PDB entry 9DNZ | electron microscopy, 3.16 A resolution | chains A and C of the 4 polymer chains in the assembly

Chain A (and C):
Name: H(+)/Cl(-) exchange transporter 3
Source organism: Homo sapiens
Notes: chain C of this document is another copy of the same molecule, construct and numbering; everything in this record applies to it too
UniProt: P51790 (CLCN3_HUMAN); numbering as in UniProt (aligned over 1-818)
Sequence (818 residues; each row starts with the number of its first residue):
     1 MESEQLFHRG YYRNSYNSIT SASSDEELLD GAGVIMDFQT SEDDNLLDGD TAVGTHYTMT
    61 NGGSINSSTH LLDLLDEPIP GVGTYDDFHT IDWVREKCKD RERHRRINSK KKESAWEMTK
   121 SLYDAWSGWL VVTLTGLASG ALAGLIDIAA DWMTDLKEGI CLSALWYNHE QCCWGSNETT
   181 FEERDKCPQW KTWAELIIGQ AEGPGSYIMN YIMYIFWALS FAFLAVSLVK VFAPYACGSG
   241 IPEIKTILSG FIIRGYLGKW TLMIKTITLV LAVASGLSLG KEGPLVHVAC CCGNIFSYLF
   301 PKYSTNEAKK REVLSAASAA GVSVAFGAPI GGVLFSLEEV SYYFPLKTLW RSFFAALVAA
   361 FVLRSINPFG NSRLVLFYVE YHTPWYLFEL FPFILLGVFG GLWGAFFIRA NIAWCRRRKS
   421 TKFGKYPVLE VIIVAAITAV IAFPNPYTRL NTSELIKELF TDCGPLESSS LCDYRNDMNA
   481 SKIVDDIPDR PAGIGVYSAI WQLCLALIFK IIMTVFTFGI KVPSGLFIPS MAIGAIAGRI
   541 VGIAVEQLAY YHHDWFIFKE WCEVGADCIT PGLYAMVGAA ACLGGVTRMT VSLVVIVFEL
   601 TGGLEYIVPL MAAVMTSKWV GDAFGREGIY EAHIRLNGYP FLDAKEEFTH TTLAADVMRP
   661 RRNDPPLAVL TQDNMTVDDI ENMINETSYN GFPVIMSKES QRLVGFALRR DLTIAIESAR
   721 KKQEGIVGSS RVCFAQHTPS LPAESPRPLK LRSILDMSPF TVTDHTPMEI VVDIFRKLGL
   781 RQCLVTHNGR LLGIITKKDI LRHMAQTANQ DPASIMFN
Disordered / not traced: 1-77, 370-373, 480-494, 738-744, 810-818 (chain C: 1-77, 370-373, 480-494, 738-744, 808-818)
Disulfide bonds: Cys161-Cys172, Cys173-Cys187, Cys463-Cys472, Cys562-Cys568
Small-molecule neighbours: A1A8I ((2R)-1-{[(S)-hydroxy{[(1S,2R,3R,4S,5S,6R)-2,4,6-trihydroxy-3,5-bis(phosphonooxy)cyclohexyl]oxy}phosphoryl]oxy}-3-(octadecanoyloxy)propan-2-yl (5E,8E,11E,13E)-icosa-5,8,11,13-tetraenoate): Leu142, Leu145, Ile253, Arg254, Gly255, Tyr256, Leu257, Gly258, Lys259, Trp260, Leu262, Met263, Thr266, Ile267, Asn294, Tyr298, Lys310
Swiss-Prot annotation at these positions:
  - motif: Leu28, Leu29 (Di-leucine internalization motif), Leu46, Leu47 (Di-leucine internalization motif), Leu71 to Leu75 (Di-leucine internalization motif), Gly238 to Pro242 (Selectivity filter part_1), Gly280 to Pro284 (Selectivity filter part_2), Gly525 to Pro529 (Selectivity filter part_3)
  - binding site (chloride): Ser239, Phe527, Tyr630
  - binding site (ATP): Tyr689 to Gly691, Thr796 to Asp799
  - site: Glu282 (Mediates proton transfer from the outer aqueous phase to the interior of the protein), Glu339 (Mediates proton transfer from the protein to the inner aqueous phase)
  - glycosylation (N-linked (GlcNAc...) asparagine): Asn177, Asn451, Asn479
Reported in the primary citation:
  - disease-associated variants - Y85C, I252T (citing earlier work)

Interface between chain A and chain C:
Residue-residue contacts (64):
  Val94(A) with Ile770(C), hydrophobic
  Lys97(A) with Asp773(C), salt bridge; Lys777(C)
  Cys98(A) with Glu769(C); Ile770(C), hydrophobic
  Arg101(A) with Glu769(C), salt bridge
  Arg105(A) with His650(C)
  Trp129(A) with Trp619(C)
  Ile330(A) with Ile330(C), hydrophobic; Val595(C), hydrophobic
  Leu337(A) with Leu337(C), hydrophobic
  Glu338(A) with Leu346(C); Leu349(C)
  Leu346(A) with Glu338(C)
  Leu349(A) with Glu338(C); Val591(C), hydrophobic
  Trp350(A) with Thr590(C); Val591(C), hydrophobic; Met615(C), hydrophobic; Trp619(C), hydrophobic
  Phe353(A) with Val591(C), hydrophobic; Val594(C), hydrophobic; Met611(C), hydrophobic
  Leu357(A) with Ile607(C), hydrophobic; Met611(C), hydrophobic
  Phe361(A) with Trp385(C), hydrophobic
  Trp385(A) with Phe361(C), hydrophobic
  Thr590(A) with Trp350(C)
  Val591(A) with Leu349(C); Trp350(C), hydrophobic; Phe353(C), hydrophobic
  Val594(A) with Phe353(C), hydrophobic
  Val595(A) with Ile330(C), hydrophobic
  Phe598(A) with Ile330(C), hydrophobic; Phe598(C), hydrophobic
  Glu605(A) with Leu374(C)
  Ile607(A) with Leu357(C), hydrophobic
  Met611(A) with Trp350(C); Phe353(C), hydrophobic; Phe354(C); Leu357(C), hydrophobic
  Met615(A) with Trp350(C), hydrophobic
  Trp619(A) with Trp129(C)
  His650(A) with Arg105(C)
  Arg702(A) with Asn788(C), hydrogen bond
  Ser758(A) with Thr766(C); Pro767(C)
  Phe760(A) with Ile774(C), hydrophobic
  His765(A) with Met757(C), hydrogen bond (side chain-backbone)
  Thr766(A) with Ser758(C)
  Pro767(A) with Ser758(C)
  Glu769(A) with Cys98(C); Arg101(C), salt bridge; Arg105(C), salt bridge
  Ile770(A) with Ser758(C)
  Asp773(A) with Lys97(C), salt bridge; Arg101(C), salt bridge
  Ile774(A) with Phe760(C), hydrophobic; Leu778(C), hydrophobic
  Lys777(A) with Lys97(C); Lys777(C)
  Leu778(A) with Lys777(C)
  Asn788(A) with Arg702(C), hydrogen bond
  Gly789(A) with Gly789(C)
Other interface residues (no listed pair), chain A (48 interface residues in all): Leu334, Phe354, Leu387, Val608, Lys618, Glu647, Thr761
Other interface residues (no listed pair), chain C (47 interface residues in all): Val94, Leu334, Leu387, Val608, Lys618, Thr761

Overview:
48 residues of chain A face 47 of chain C across their interface; the contacts include 3 hydrogen bonds and 6
salt bridges. Polar pairs include Lys97(A)-Asp773(C), Arg101(A)-Glu769(C) and Glu769(A)-Arg105(C). Chain A
binds compound A1A8I.
Chain A and chain C are both H(+)/Cl(-) exchange transporter 3 (Homo sapiens); the structure, Human
ClC-3:TMEM9, TMEM9 Protomer A: Complete, TMEM9 Protomer B: No LD, No CD, was determined by electron
microscopy, deposited together with 9DNW, 9DNX, 9DNY and 9DO0.
